3IET - chains A and X of the 6 polymer chains in the assembly; structure by X-ray diffraction, 2.20 A resolution.

[Chain A]
Molecule: Immunoglobulin light chain (IgG2a)
Source organism: Mus musculus
Chain sequence (217 residues; row label = number of the first residue in the row; note: 1 number in that range is skipped by the numbering (no residue carries it; nothing is unmodelled there); a row labelled like 27A-27E holds insertion residues (27A, then the next letters in order)):
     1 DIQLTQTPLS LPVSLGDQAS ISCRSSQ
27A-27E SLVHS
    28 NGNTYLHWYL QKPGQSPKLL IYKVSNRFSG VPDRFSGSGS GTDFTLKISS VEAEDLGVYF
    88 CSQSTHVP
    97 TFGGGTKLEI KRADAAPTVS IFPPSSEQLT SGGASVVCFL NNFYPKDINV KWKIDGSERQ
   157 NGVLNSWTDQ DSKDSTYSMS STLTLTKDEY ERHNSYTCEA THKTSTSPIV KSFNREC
Disordered / not traced: 1, 213
Disulfide bonds: Cys23-Cys88, Cys134-Cys194
Ion coordination: Zn2+ site 1: Asp143 (shared with 1 residue of chain D); Zn2+ site 2: Glu185, His189
Residues lining bound ligands: 2-acetamido-2-deoxy-alpha-D-galactopyranose (A2G): His27D, Tyr32, Ser91, Thr92, His93, Pro95

[Chain X]
Molecule: Podoplanin
Source organism: Mus musculus
UniProtKB: A8Y5F6 (A8Y5F6_MOUSE); residues 1-9 here correspond to UniProt positions 76-84 (UniProt number = residue number + 75)
Chain sequence (9 residues; numbered 1 to 9; the number before each row is that of its first residue):
     1 GTKPPLEEL
Covalently attached groups: 2-acetamido-2-deoxy-alpha-D-galactopyranose (A2G) linked to Thr2

[Chain A / chain X interface]
Residue-residue contacts - 12 pairs, chain A then chain X:
  His27D(A) with Gly1(X); Thr2(X), hydrogen bond (side chain-backbone); Pro4(X)
  Asn28(A) with Pro4(X); Glu8(X), hydrogen bond (side chain-backbone)
  Asn30(A) with Glu8(X), hydrogen bond
  Tyr32(A) with Glu8(X), hydrogen bond
  Lys50(A) with Glu8(X), salt bridge
  Thr92(A) with Gly1(X); Thr2(X), hydrogen bond (backbone-backbone)
  His93(A) with Gly1(X)
  Val94(A) with Thr2(X)
Also at the interface, not in a pair above, chain X (5 interface residues in all): Leu9

[Summary]
The interface between chain A and chain X involves 8 residues on one side and 5 on the other; the contacts
include 5 hydrogen bonds and 1 salt bridge. Polar pairs include Lys50(A)-Glu8(X), His27D(A)-Thr2(X) and
Asn28(A)-Glu8(X). Chain A binds 2-acetamido-2-deoxy-alpha-D-galactopyranose. Covalently linked
2-acetamido-2-deoxy-alpha-D-galactopyranose: at Thr2(X).
Chain A is Immunoglobulin light chain (IgG2a) and chain X is Podoplanin, both from Mus musculus; the
structure, Crystal Structure of 237mAb with antigen, was determined by X-ray diffraction, deposited together
with 3IF1.
